Entry 7M3P (X-ray diffraction, 2.00 A resolution); this record covers chains A and B.

== Chain A (and B) ==
Name: Xrcc4-Spc110p(164-207)
From: Homo sapiens
Notes: chain B of this document is another copy of the same molecule, construct and numbering; everything in this record applies to it too
UniProtKB: chimeric construct of Q13426, A0A6V8RX86: residues 2-132 from Q13426 (XRCC4_HUMAN) positions 2-132 (same numbers); residues 133-176 from A0A6V8RX86 positions 164-207 (UniProt number = residue number + 31)
Sequence (183 residues; numbered -6 to 176; the number before each row is that of its first residue; numbers below 1 keep their minus sign (Gly-6 is residue -6)):
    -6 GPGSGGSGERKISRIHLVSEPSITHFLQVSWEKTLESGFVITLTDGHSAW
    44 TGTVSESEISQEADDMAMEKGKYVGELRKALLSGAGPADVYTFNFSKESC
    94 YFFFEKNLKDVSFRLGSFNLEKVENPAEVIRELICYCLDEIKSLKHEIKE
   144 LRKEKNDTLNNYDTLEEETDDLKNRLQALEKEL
Unresolved in the structure: -6 to 0, 77-82, 175-176 (chain B: -6 to 2, 25-26, 77-82, 175-176)
Differences from the reference sequence: expression tag (-6 to 1)

== Interface between chain A and chain B ==
Contacting residue pairs (86; chain A residue first):
  Arg7(A) - Cys128(B)
  Arg7(A) - Leu131(B)
  Arg7(A) - Asp132(B)  salt bridge
  Arg7(A) - Lys135(B)
  Ile16(A) - Arg124(B)
  Thr17(A) - Arg124(B)
  Phe19(A) - Arg124(B)
  Phe19(A) - Ile127(B)  hydrophobic
  Phe19(A) - Cys128(B)  hydrophobic
  Phe19(A) - Leu131(B)  hydrophobic
  Asp38(A) - Arg124(B)  hydrogen bond (backbone-side chain)
  Gly39(A) - Ala120(B)
  Gly39(A) - Ile123(B)
  His40(A) - His40(B)
  Ala120(A) - Asp38(B)
  Ala120(A) - Gly39(B)
  Ala120(A) - His40(B)
  Ile123(A) - Gly39(B)
  Ile123(A) - Ile123(B)  hydrophobic
  Arg124(A) - Thr17(B)
  Arg124(A) - Phe19(B)
  Arg124(A) - Asp38(B)  hydrogen bond (side chain-backbone)
  Leu126(A) - Ile127(B)  hydrophobic
  Ile127(A) - Phe19(B)  hydrophobic
  Ile127(A) - Leu126(B)  hydrophobic
  Ile127(A) - Ile127(B)  hydrophobic
  Cys128(A) - Arg7(B)
  Cys128(A) - Phe19(B)  hydrophobic
  Cys130(A) - Cys130(B)  hydrophobic
  Cys130(A) - Leu131(B)  hydrophobic
  Leu131(A) - Arg7(B)
  Leu131(A) - Phe19(B)  hydrophobic
  Leu131(A) - Cys130(B)  hydrophobic
  Asp132(A) - Arg7(B)  salt bridge
  Glu133(A) - Ile134(B)
  Glu133(A) - Lys138(B)  salt bridge
  Ile134(A) - Cys130(B)
  Ile134(A) - Glu133(B)
  Ile134(A) - Ile134(B)  hydrophobic
  Leu137(A) - Ile134(B)  hydrophobic
  Leu137(A) - Ile141(B)  hydrophobic
  Lys138(A) - Lys4(B)
  Glu140(A) - Ile141(B)
  Glu140(A) - Arg145(B)  salt bridge
  Ile141(A) - Leu137(B)  hydrophobic
  Ile141(A) - Glu140(B)
  Ile141(A) - Ile141(B)  hydrophobic
  Ile141(A) - Leu144(B)  hydrophobic
  Leu144(A) - Ile141(B)  hydrophobic
  Leu144(A) - Arg145(B)
  Leu144(A) - Lys148(B)
  Arg145(A) - Glu140(B)  salt bridge
  Arg145(A) - Leu144(B)
  Glu147(A) - Lys148(B)  salt bridge
  Lys148(A) - Glu147(B)  salt bridge
  Lys148(A) - Thr151(B)
  Thr151(A) - Thr151(B)
  Thr151(A) - Leu152(B)
  Thr151(A) - Tyr155(B)
  Leu152(A) - Thr151(B)
  Asn154(A) - Tyr155(B)
  Tyr155(A) - Asn154(B)
  Tyr155(A) - Tyr155(B)  hydrophobic
  Tyr155(A) - Leu158(B)
  Leu158(A) - Tyr155(B)  hydrophobic
  Leu158(A) - Leu158(B)  hydrophobic
  Leu158(A) - Glu159(B)
  Leu158(A) - Thr162(B)
  Glu159(A) - Leu158(B)
  Glu161(A) - Lys166(B)
  Thr162(A) - Leu158(B)
  Thr162(A) - Glu161(B)
  Thr162(A) - Thr162(B)  hydrogen bond
  Thr162(A) - Leu165(B)
  Leu165(A) - Thr162(B)
  Leu165(A) - Lys166(B)
  Leu165(A) - Leu169(B)  hydrophobic
  Lys166(A) - Glu161(B)  salt bridge
  Lys166(A) - Leu165(B)
  Leu169(A) - Leu165(B)  hydrophobic
  Leu169(A) - Arg168(B)
  Leu169(A) - Leu169(B)  hydrophobic
  Leu169(A) - Leu172(B)  hydrophobic
  Leu172(A) - Leu169(B)  hydrophobic
  Glu173(A) - Arg168(B)  salt bridge
  Glu173(A) - Leu172(B)
Also at the interface, not in a pair above, chain A (41 interface residues in all): Ile5, Arg168
Also at the interface, not in a pair above, chain B (42 interface residues in all): Ile5, Ile16

== Overview ==
41 residues of chain A and 42 residues of chain B are in contact, with 3 hydrogen bonds and 9 salt bridges.
Polar contacts include Arg7(A)-Asp132(B), Glu133(A)-Lys138(B) and Glu140(A)-Arg145(B).
Both chains are Xrcc4-Spc110p(164-207) (Homo sapiens). Entry 7M3P (Xrcc4-Spc110p(164-207) fusion) was
determined by X-ray diffraction, deposited together with 7M2W, 7M2X, 7M2Y and 7M2Z.
